Entry 7DHG (X-ray diffraction, 2.20 A resolution); this record covers chains C and B.

# Chain C
Protein: Mitochondrial import receptor subunit TOM70
Organism: Homo sapiens
UniProtKB: O94826 (TOM70_HUMAN); residue numbers follow UniProt; this construct covers 1-608
Sequence (608 residues; numbered 1 to 608; the number before each row is that of its first residue):
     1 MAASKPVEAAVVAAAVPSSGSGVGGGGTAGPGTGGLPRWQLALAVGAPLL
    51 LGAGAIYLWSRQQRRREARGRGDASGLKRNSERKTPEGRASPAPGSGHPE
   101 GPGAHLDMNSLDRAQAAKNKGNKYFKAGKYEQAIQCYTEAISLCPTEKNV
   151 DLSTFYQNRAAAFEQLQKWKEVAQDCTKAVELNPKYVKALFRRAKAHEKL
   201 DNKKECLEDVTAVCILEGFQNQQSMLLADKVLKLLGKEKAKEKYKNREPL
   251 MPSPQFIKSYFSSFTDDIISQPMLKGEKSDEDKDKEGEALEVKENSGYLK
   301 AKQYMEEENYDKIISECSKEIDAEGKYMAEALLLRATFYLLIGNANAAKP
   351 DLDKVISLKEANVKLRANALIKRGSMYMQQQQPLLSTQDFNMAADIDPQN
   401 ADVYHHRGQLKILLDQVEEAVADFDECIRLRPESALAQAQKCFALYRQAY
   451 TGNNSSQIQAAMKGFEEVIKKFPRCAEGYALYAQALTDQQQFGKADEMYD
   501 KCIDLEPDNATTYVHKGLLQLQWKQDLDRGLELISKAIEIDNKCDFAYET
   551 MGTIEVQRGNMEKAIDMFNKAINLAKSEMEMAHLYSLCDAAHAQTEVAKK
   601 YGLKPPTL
Not modelled in the structure: 1-108, 275-296, 601-608
Swiss-Prot annotation at these positions:
  - modified residue: Ala2 (N-acetylalanine), Arg71 (Omega-N-methylarginine), Ser91 (Phosphoserine), Ser96 (Phosphoserine), Ser110 (Phosphoserine), Lys185 (N6-acetyllysine), Ser434 (Phosphoserine)
  - cross-link: Lys275 (Glycyl lysine isopeptide (Lys-Gly) (interchain with G-Cter in SUMO2))

# Chain B
Protein: ORF9b protein
Organism: Severe acute respiratory syndrome coronavirus 2
UniProtKB: P0DTD2 (ORF9B_SARS2); residues 1-97 here = UniProt positions 1-97
Sequence (97 residues; each row starts with the number of its first residue):
     1 MDPKISEMHPALRLVDPQIQLAVTRMENAVGRDQNNVGPKVYPIILRLGS
    51 PLSLNMARKTLNSLEDKAFQLTPIAVQMTKLATTEELPDEFVVVTVK
Not modelled in the structure: 1-42, 79-97
Swiss-Prot annotation at these positions:
  - motif: Ile45 to Ser53 (Nuclear export signal)
From the paper describing this entry:
  - conformationally variable residues: Pro43 to Met78

# Chain C / chain B interface
Contacting residue pairs - 66 pairs, chain C then chain B:
  Ile215(C) - Ile74(B)
  Ile215(C) - Ala75(B)
  Ile215(C) - Met78(B)  hydrophobic
  Leu216(C) - Met78(B)  hydrophobic
  Phe219(C) - Gln70(B)
  Phe256(C) - Leu48(B)
  Phe256(C) - Gly49(B)
  Tyr260(C) - Leu48(B)  hydrophobic
  Tyr260(C) - Gly49(B)
  Leu341(C) - Leu48(B)  hydrophobic
  Ser375(C) - Leu46(B)
  Gln379(C) - Leu46(B)  hydrogen bond (side chain-backbone)
  Gln381(C) - Ile44(B)  hydrogen bond (side chain-backbone)
  Gln409(C) - Leu52(B)
  Leu410(C) - Leu46(B)  hydrophobic
  Ile412(C) - Leu52(B)  hydrophobic
  Ile412(C) - Met56(B)  hydrophobic
  Leu413(C) - Leu46(B)  hydrophobic
  Leu413(C) - Asn55(B)
  Leu413(C) - Lys59(B)  hydrogen bond (backbone-side chain)
  Leu414(C) - Ile44(B)  hydrophobic
  Phe443(C) - Met56(B)  hydrophobic
  Glu477(C) - Pro51(B)
  Glu477(C) - Leu52(B)  hydrogen bond (side chain-backbone)
  Glu477(C) - Ser53(B)  hydrogen bond
  Ala480(C) - Ser53(B)
  Gln484(C) - Met56(B)
  Thr511(C) - Leu54(B)
  His515(C) - Ser53(B)  hydrogen bond (side chain-backbone)
  His515(C) - Ala57(B)
  Leu518(C) - Ala57(B)  hydrophobic
  Leu518(C) - Leu64(B)  hydrophobic
  Gln522(C) - Thr60(B)
  Asp545(C) - Arg47(B)  salt bridge
  Phe546(C) - Arg47(B)
  Phe546(C) - Ala57(B)
  Phe546(C) - Arg58(B)
  Phe546(C) - Leu61(B)  hydrophobic
  Glu549(C) - Arg58(B)  salt bridge
  Glu549(C) - Leu61(B)
  Glu549(C) - Glu65(B)
  Thr550(C) - Leu61(B)
  Thr553(C) - Leu61(B)
  Thr553(C) - Leu64(B)
  Thr553(C) - Glu65(B)  hydrogen bond
  Thr553(C) - Ala68(B)
  Val556(C) - Ala68(B)
  Val556(C) - Phe69(B)  hydrophobic
  Val556(C) - Thr72(B)
  Gln557(C) - Leu71(B)
  Gly559(C) - Pro73(B)
  Met561(C) - Thr72(B)
  Lys576(C) - Leu48(B)
  Glu580(C) - Ile45(B)
  Glu580(C) - Arg47(B)
  His583(C) - Arg58(B)  hydrogen bond
  His583(C) - Asn62(B)
  His583(C) - Glu65(B)  salt bridge
  Leu587(C) - Glu65(B)
  Leu587(C) - Phe69(B)
  Ala590(C) - Phe69(B)  hydrophobic
  Ala591(C) - Phe69(B)
  Gln594(C) - Phe69(B)  hydrogen bond (side chain-backbone)
  Gln594(C) - Thr72(B)
  Val597(C) - Met78(B)  hydrophobic
  Ala598(C) - Ile74(B)  hydrophobic
Interface residues without a listed pair, chain C (47 interface residues in all): Ala212, Met225, Met378, Arg447, Leu481, Leu521, Cys544
Interface residues without a listed pair, chain B (30 interface residues in all): Pro43
Interface features reported in the paper:
  - residue pairs: Glu549(C)-Arg58(B) (salt bridge), His583(C)-Glu65(B) (salt bridge)
  - interface residues, chain C: Phe256(C), Phe546(C), Thr553(C)
  - interface residues, chain B: Pro43(B)

# In short
47 residues of chain C face 30 of chain B across their interface; the contacts include 9 hydrogen bonds and 3
salt bridges. Polar pairs include Asp545(C)-Arg47(B), Glu549(C)-Arg58(B) and His583(C)-Glu65(B). The paper
describes salt bridges between Glu549(C) and Arg58(B) and His583(C) and Glu65(B). From the paper: interface
residues Phe256(C), Phe546(C) and Pro43(B) among others; conformational variability at Pro43(B).
Chain C is Mitochondrial import receptor subunit TOM70 (Homo sapiens) and chain B is ORF9b protein (Severe
acute respiratory syndrome coronavirus 2); the structure, Crystal structure of SARS-CoV-2 Orf9b complex with
human TOM70, was determined by X-ray diffraction.
